PDB entry 2CBE | X-ray diffraction, 1.82 A resolution | chain A

== Chain A ==
Name: Carbonic anhydrase II
Source organism: Homo sapiens
Notes: EC 4.2.1.1
UniProt: P00918 (CAH2_HUMAN); the author numbering skips numbers that UniProt does not, so the offset changes along the chain: 2-125 = UniProt 1-124; 127-261 = UniProt 125-259
Amino-acid sequence (260 residues; numbered 1 to 261; 1 number in that range is skipped by the numbering (no residue carries it; nothing is unmodelled there); the number before each row is that of its first residue):
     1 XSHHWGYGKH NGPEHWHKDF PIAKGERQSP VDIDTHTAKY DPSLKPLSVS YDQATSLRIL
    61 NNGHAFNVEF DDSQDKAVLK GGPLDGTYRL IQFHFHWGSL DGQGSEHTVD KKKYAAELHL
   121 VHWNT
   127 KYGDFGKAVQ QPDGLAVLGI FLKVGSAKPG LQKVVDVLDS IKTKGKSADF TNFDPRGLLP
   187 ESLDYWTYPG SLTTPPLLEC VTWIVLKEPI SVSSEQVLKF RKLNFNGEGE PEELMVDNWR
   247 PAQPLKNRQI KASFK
Unresolved in the structure: 1-2
Modified positions: ACE (acetyl group) at position 1

== In short ==
Chain A is Carbonic anhydrase II (Homo sapiens); the structure, Structure of native and apo carbonic anhydrase
II and some of its anion-ligand complexes, was determined by X-ray diffraction together with 2CBA, 2CBB, 2CBC
and 2CBD from the same study.
